Entry 4OV7 (X-ray diffraction, 2.70 A resolution); this record covers chains A and J of the 4 polymer chains in the assembly.

[Chain A]
Name: Ancestral Steroid Receptor 2 DBD helix mutant
Organism: synthetic construct
Notes: fragment: DNA binding domain
Chain sequence (82 residues; numbered 1 to 82; the number before each row is that of its first residue):
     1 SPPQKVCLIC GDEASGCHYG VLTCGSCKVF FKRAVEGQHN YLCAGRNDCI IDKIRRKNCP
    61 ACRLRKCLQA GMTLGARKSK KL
Unresolved in the structure: 1-2, 76-82
Metal / ion sites: Zn2+ site 1: Cys7, Cys10, Cys24, Cys27; Zn2+ site 2: Cys43, Cys49, Cys59, Cys62

[Chain J]
Molecule: 18-nt DNA strand
Sequence (18 nucleotides; numbered 1 to 18; the number before each row is that of its first residue):
     1 TCAGAACACT CTGTTCTG

[Chain A / chain J interface]
Residue-residue contacts - 10 pairs, chain A then chain J:
  Gly16(A) - DC2(J)  phosphate contact
  Cys17(A) - DC2(J)  hydrogen bond to the phosphate
  Cys17(A) - DA3(J)  phosphate contact
  His18(A) - DC2(J)  sugar contact
  His18(A) - DA3(J)  salt bridge to the phosphate
  Tyr19(A) - DA3(J)  hydrogen bond to the phosphate
  Tyr19(A) - DG4(J)  hydrogen bond to the phosphate
  Lys28(A) - DG4(J)  hydrogen bond to the base
  Lys32(A) - DG4(J)  salt bridge to the phosphate
  Arg33(A) - DA6(J)  base contact
Also at the interface, not in a pair above, chain A (8 interface residues in all): Ser15
Also at the interface, not in a pair above, chain J (5 interface residues in all): DC7

[Summary]
Chain A and chain J form an interface of 8 and 5 residues respectively; the contacts include 4 hydrogen bonds
and 2 salt bridges. Among the polar pairs are Lys28(A)-DG4(J), Cys17(A)-DC2(J) and Tyr19(A)-DA3(J). The Zn2+
site 1 is built by Cys7(A), Cys10(A), Cys24(A) and Cys27(A).
Chain A is Ancestral Steroid Receptor 2 DBD helix mutant (synthetic construct) and chain J is an 18-nt DNA
strand; the structure, Ancestral Steroid Receptor 2 DBD helix mutant - SRE DNA complex, was determined by
X-ray diffraction (same publication as 4OLN, 4OND and 4OOR).
